Entry 6XAV (electron microscopy, 7.70 A resolution (low resolution: residue-level contacts below are approximate; hydrogen-bond / salt-bridge calls are withheld)); this record covers chains N and J of the 16 polymer chains in the assembly.

[Chain N]
Molecule: 31-nt DNA strand
Sequence (31 nucleotides; numbered 1 to 29 plus 4 insertion-coded residues; 2 numbers in that range are skipped by the numbering (no residue carries them; nothing is unmodelled there); the number before each row is that of its first residue; a row labelled like 12A-12D holds insertion residues (12A, then the next letters in order)):
     1 GGGCTACCTCTC
12A-12D TCCA
    15 TGACGGCGAATACCC
Disordered / not traced: 12A-12D

[Chain J]
Molecule: DNA-directed RNA polymerase subunit beta'
Organism: Escherichia coli K-12
Notes: EC 2.7.7.6
UniProt: P0A8T7 (RPOC_ECOLI); numbering as in UniProt (aligned over 2-1407)
Chain sequence (1416 residues; each row starts with the number of its first residue):
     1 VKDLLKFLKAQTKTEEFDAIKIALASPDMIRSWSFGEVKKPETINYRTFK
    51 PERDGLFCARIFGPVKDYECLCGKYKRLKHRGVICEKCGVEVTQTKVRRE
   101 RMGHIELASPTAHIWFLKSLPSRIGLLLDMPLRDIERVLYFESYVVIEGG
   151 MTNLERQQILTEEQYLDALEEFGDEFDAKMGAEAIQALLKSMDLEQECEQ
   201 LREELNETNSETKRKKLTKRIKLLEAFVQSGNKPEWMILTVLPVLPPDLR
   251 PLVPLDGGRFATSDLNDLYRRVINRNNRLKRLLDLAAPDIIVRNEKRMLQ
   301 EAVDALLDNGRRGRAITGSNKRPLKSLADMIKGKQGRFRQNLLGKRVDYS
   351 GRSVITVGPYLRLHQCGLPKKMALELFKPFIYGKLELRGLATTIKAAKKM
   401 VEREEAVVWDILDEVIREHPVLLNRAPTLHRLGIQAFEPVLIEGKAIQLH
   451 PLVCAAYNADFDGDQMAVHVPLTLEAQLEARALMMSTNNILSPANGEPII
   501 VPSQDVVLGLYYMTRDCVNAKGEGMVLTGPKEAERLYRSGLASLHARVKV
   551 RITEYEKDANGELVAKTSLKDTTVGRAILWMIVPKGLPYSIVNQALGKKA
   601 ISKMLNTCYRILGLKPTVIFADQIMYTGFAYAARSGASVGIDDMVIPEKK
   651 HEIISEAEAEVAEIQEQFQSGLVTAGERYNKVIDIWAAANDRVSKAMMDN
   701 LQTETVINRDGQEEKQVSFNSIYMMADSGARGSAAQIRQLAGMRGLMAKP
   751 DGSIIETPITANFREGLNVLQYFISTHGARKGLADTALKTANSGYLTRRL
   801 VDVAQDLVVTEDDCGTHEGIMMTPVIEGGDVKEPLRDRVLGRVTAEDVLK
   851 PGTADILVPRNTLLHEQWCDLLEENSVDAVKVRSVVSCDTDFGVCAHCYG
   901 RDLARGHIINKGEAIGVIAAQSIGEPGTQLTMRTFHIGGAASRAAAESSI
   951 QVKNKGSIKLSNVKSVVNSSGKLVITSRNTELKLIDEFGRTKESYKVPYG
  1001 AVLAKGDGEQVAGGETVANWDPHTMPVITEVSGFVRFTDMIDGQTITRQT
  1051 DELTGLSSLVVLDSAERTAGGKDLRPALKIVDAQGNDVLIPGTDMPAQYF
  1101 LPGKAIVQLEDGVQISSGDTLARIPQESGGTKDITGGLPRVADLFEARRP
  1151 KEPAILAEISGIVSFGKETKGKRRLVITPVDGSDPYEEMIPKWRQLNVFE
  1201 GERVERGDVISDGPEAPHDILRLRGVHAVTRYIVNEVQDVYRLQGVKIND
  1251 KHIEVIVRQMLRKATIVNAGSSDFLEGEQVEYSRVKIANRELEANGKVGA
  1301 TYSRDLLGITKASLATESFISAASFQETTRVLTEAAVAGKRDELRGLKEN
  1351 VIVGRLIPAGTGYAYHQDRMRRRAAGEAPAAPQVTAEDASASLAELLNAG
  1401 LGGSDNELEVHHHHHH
Disordered / not traced: 934-947, 1083-1094, 1127-1135, 1374-1416
Construct notes: expression tag (1, 1408-1416)
Bound ions: Zn2+ site 1: Leu71, Cys85, Cys88; Mg2+: Asp460, Asp464 (shared with 1 residue of chain R); Zn2+ site 2: Cys814, Cys888, Cys895, Cys898
Swiss-Prot annotation at these positions:
  - binding site (Zn(2+)): Cys70, Cys72, Cys85, Cys88, Cys814, Cys888, Cys895, Cys898
  - binding site (Mg(2+)): Asp460, Asp462, Asp464
  - modified residue: Lys983 (N6-acetyllysine)
  - mutagenesis: Gln504 (Q504P: Resistant to antibiotics salinamide A and B), Asn690 (N690D: Resistant to antibiotics salinamide A and B), Met697 (M697V: Resistant to antibiotics salinamide A and B), Ala735 (A735T: Resistant to antibiotics salinamide A and B), Arg738 (R738C/H/P/S: Resistant to antibiotics salinamide A and B), Ala748 (A748E: Resistant to antibiotics salinamide A and B), Pro758 (P758S/T: Resistant to antibiotics salinamide A and B), Phe763 (F763C: Resistant to antibiotics salinamide A and B), Ser775 (S775A: Resistant to antibiotics salinamide A and B), Ala779 (A779T/V: Resistant to antibiotics salinamide A and B), Arg780 (R780C: Resistant to antibiotics salinamide A and B), Gly782 (G782A/C: Resistant to antibiotics salinamide A and B), 1 further mutagenesis entry in UniProt

[Chain N / chain J interface]
Pairs across the interface (10; chain N residue first):
  DT5(N) - Arg270(J)
  DC10(N) - Arg314(J)
  DT11(N) - Arg312(J)
  DT11(N) - Gly313(J)
  DT11(N) - Arg314(J)
  DG19(N) - Arg1148(J)
  DG20(N) - Arg1148(J)
  DC21(N) - Arg1148(J)
  DT25(N) - Arg133(J)
  DC29(N) - Lys1170(J)
Also at the interface, not in a pair above, chain N (10 interface residues in all): DA6, DT15
Also at the interface, not in a pair above, chain J (8 interface residues in all): Lys321

[In short]
The interface between chain N and chain J involves 10 residues on one side and 8 on the other. Asp460(J) and
Asp464(J) form the Mg2+ site. UniProt lists 8 Zn2+-binding residues, 3 Mg2+-binding residues and 13
mutagenesis sites on chain J.
Here chain N is a 31-nt DNA strand and chain J is DNA-directed RNA polymerase subunit beta' (Escherichia coli
K-12). Entry 6XAV (CryoEM Structure of E. coli Rho-dependent Transcription Pre-termination Complex bound with
NusG) was determined by electron microscopy (same publication as 6XAS).
